PDB entry 3OTY | X-ray diffraction, 1.75 A resolution | chains A and P of the 3 polymer chains in the assembly

[Chain A]
Molecule: MDR HIV-1 protease
Source organism: Human immunodeficiency virus 1
UniProtKB: Q000H7 (Q000H7_9HIV1); residues 1-99 here = UniProt positions 1-99
Chain sequence (99 residues; numbered 1 to 99; the number before each row is that of its first residue):
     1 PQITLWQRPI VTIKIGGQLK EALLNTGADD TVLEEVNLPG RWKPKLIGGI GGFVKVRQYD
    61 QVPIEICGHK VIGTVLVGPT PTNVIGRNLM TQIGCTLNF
Differences from the reference sequence: conflict Asn-25 (Asp in Q000H7), Glu-35 (Asp in Q000H7), Val-36 (Ile in Q000H7), Leu-46 (Met in Q000H7)

[Chain P]
Molecule: RT/RH substrate peptide
UniProtKB: Q9YV20 (Q9YV20_9HIV1); residues 3-9 here correspond to UniProt positions 593-599 (UniProt number = residue number + 590)
Chain sequence (7 residues; numbered 3 to 9; the number before each row is that of its first residue):
     3 ETFYVDG

[How chain A and chain P interact]
Contacting residue pairs - 13 pairs, chain A then chain P:
  Arg-8(A) with Tyr-6(P); Asp-8(P), salt bridge
  Leu-23(A) with Tyr-6(P), hydrophobic
  Asn-25(A) with Tyr-6(P)
  Gly-27(A) with Glu-3(P); Thr-4(P); Phe-5(P), hydrogen bond (backbone-backbone)
  Ala-28(A) with Thr-4(P); Phe-5(P)
  Asp-29(A) with Glu-3(P), hydrogen bond (side chain-backbone); Thr-4(P), hydrogen bond (backbone-side chain)
  Asp-30(A) with Thr-4(P), hydrogen bond (backbone-side chain)
  Thr-82(A) with Tyr-6(P)

[In short]
8 residues of chain A and 5 residues of chain P are in contact; the contacts include 4 hydrogen bonds and 1
salt bridge. Among the polar pairs are Arg-8(A)/Asp-8(P), Asp-29(A)/Glu-3(P) and Asp-29(A)/Thr-4(P).
Chain A is MDR HIV-1 protease (Human immunodeficiency virus 1) and chain P is RT/RH substrate peptide; the
structure, MDR769 HIV-1 protease complexed with RT/RH hepta-peptide, was determined by X-ray diffraction (same
publication as 3OTS, 3OU1, 3OU3, 3OU4, 3OUA, 3OUB, 3OUC and 3OUD).
